Entry 8IXB (electron microscopy, 4.20 A resolution (low resolution: residue-level contacts below are approximate; hydrogen-bond / salt-bridge calls are withheld)); this record covers chains W and E of the 12 polymer chains in the assembly.

[Chain W]
Protein: Tubulin beta-2A chain
From: Mus musculus
UniProtKB: Q7TMM9 (TBB2A_MOUSE); numbering as in UniProt (aligned over 1-445)
Chain sequence (457 residues; numbered 1 to 457; the number before each row is that of its first residue):
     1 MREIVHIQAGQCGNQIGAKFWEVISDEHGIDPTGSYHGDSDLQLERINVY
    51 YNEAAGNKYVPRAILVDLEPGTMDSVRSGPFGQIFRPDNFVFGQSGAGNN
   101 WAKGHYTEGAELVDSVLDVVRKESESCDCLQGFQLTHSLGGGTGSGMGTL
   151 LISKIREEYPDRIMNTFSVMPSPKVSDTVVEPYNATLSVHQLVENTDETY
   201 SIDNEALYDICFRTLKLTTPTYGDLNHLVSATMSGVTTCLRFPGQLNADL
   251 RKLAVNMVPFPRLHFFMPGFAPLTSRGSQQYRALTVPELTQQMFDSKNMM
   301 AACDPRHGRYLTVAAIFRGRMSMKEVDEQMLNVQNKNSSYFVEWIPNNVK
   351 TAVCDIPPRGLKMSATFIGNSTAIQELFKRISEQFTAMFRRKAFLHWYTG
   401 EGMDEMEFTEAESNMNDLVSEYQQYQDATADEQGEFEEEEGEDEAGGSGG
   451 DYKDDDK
Disordered / not traced: 427-457
Construct notes: expression tag (446-457)
Small-molecule neighbours:
  - phosphomethylphosphonic acid guanylate ester (G2P): Gly10, Gln11, Cys12, Gln15, Asp67, Glu69, Asn99, Ser138, Gly140, Thr143, Gly144, Asp177, Thr178, Asn204, Leu207, Tyr222, Asn226
  - GTP (guanosine-5'-triphosphate): Gln245, Leu246, Asn247, Lys252
UniProt features mapped onto this chain:
  - motif: Met1 to Ile4 (MREI motif)
  - binding site (GTP): Gln11, Glu69, Ser138, Gly142, Thr143, Gly144, Asn204, Asn226
  - binding site (Mg(2+)): Glu69
  - modified residue: Ser40 (Phosphoserine), Lys58 (N6-acetyllysine), Ser172 (Phosphoserine), Thr285 (Phosphothreonine), Thr290 (Phosphothreonine), Arg318 (Omega-N-methylarginine), Glu438 (5-glutamyl polyglutamate)
  - cross-link (Glycyl lysine isopeptide (Lys-Gly)): Lys58 (interchain with G-Cter in ubiquitin), Lys324 (interchain with G-Cter in ubiquitin)

[Chain E]
Protein: Tubulin alpha-1A chain
From: Mus musculus
Notes: EC 3.6.5.-
UniProtKB: P68369 (TBA1A_MOUSE); the construct has insertions or renumbered stretches relative to UniProt, so the offset changes along the chain: 1-42 = UniProt 1-42; 49-457 = UniProt 43-451
Chain sequence (457 residues; numbered 1 to 457; the number before each row is that of its first residue):
     1 MRECISIHVGQAGVQIGNACWELYCLEHGIQPDGQMPSDKTIHHHHHHGG
    51 GDDSFNTFFSETGAGKHVPRAVFVDLEPTVIDEVRTGTYRQLFHPEQLIT
   101 GKEDAANNYARGHYTIGKEIIDLVLDRIRKLADQCTGLQGFLVFHSFGGG
   151 TGSGFTSLLMERLSVDYGKKSKLEFSIYPAPQVSTAVVEPYNSILTTHTT
   201 LEHSDCAFMVDNEAIYDICRRNLDIERPTYTNLNRLIGQIVSSITASLRF
   251 DGALNVDLTEFQTNLVPYPRIHFPLATYAPVISAEKAYHEQLSVAEITNA
   301 CFEPANQMVKCDPRHGKYMACCLLYRGDVVPKDVNAAIATIKTKRTIQFV
   351 DWCPTGFKVGINYQPPTVVPGGDLAKVQRAVCMLSNTTAIAEAWARLDHK
   401 FDLMYAKRAFVHWYVGEGMEEGEFSEAREDMAALEKDYEEVGVDSVEGEG
   451 EEEGEEY
Disordered / not traced: 1, 37-51, 444-457
Construct notes: insertion (43-48)
Small-molecule neighbours:
  - phosphomethylphosphonic acid guanylate ester (G2P): Leu254, Asn255, Glu260
  - GTP (guanosine-5'-triphosphate): Gly10, Gln11, Ala12, Gln15, Glu77, Asp104, Ala105, Ala106, Asn107, Ser146, Gly148, Gly149, Gly150, Thr151, Ile177, Thr185, Glu189, Tyr230, Leu233, Asn234
UniProt features mapped onto this chain:
  - active site: Glu260
  - binding site (GTP): Gly10, Gln11, Ala12, Gln15, Glu77, Ala105, Ser146, Gly149, Gly150, Thr151, Gly152, Thr185, Glu189, Asn212, Tyr230, Asn234, Leu258
  - binding site (Mg(2+)): Glu77
  - site: Tyr457 (Involved in polymerization)
  - modified residue: Lys40 (N6-acetyllysine), Tyr288 (3'-nitrotyrosine), Ser445 (Phosphoserine), Glu449 (5-glutamyl polyglutamate), Glu451 (5-glutamyl polyglutamate), Tyr457 (3'-nitrotyrosine)

[Interface between chain W and chain E]
Pairs across the interface (9):
  Glu53(W) - Gln291(E)
  Ala54(W) - Gln291(E)
  Ala55(W) - Gln291(E)
  Val60(W) - His289(E)
  Arg86(W) - His289(E)
  Arg86(W) - Glu290(E)
  Pro87(W) - His289(E)
  Glu125(W) - Ala295(E)
  Glu125(W) - Asn299(E)
Also at the interface, not in a pair above, chain W (11 interface residues in all): Lys58, Gln83, Asp88, Lys122
Also at the interface, not in a pair above, chain E (7 interface residues in all): Lys286, Tyr288

[In short]
Chain W and chain E form an interface of 11 and 7 residues respectively. Ligands of chain W: GTP and
phosphomethylphosphonic acid guanylate ester. Chain E binds GTP and phosphomethylphosphonic acid guanylate
ester.
Here chain W is Tubulin beta-2A chain and chain E is Tubulin alpha-1A chain, both from Mus musculus. Entry
8IXB (GMPCPP-Alpha1A/Beta2A-microtubule decorated with kinesin seam region) was determined by electron
microscopy (same publication as 8IXA, 8IXD, 8IXE, 8IXF and 8IXG).
